PDB entry 4C9H | X-ray diffraction, 3.20 A resolution | chain A

# Chain A
Protein: ADP, ATP carrier protein 2
Source organism: Saccharomyces cerevisiae
UniProtKB: P18239 (ADT2_YEAST); residue numbers follow UniProt; this construct covers 1-318
Sequence (318 residues; row label = number of the first residue in the row):
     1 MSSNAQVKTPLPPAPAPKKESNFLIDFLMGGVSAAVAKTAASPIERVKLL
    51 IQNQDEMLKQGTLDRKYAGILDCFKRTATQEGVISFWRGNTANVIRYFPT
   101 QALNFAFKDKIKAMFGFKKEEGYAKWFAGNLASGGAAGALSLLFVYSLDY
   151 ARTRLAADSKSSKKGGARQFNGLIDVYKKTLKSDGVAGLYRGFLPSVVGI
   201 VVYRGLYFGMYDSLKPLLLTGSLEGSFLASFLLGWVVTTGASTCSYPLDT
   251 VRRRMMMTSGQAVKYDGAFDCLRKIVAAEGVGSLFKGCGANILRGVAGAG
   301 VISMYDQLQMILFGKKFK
Not modelled in the structure: 1-20, 160-166, 216-227
Residues lining bound ligands:
  - 5-cyclohexyl-1-pentyl-beta-D-maltoside (CM5): Lys-66, Glu-279, Gly-280, Val-281, Gly-282, Ser-283, Lys-286
  - Carboxyatractyloside (CXT): Lys-38, Arg-96, Thr-100, Asn-104, Lys-108, Gly-138, Ser-141, Leu-142, Pro-195, Ser-196, Gly-199, Ile-200, Tyr-203, Arg-204, Phe-208, Ser-245, Leu-248, Asp-249, Arg-252, Arg-253, Arg-294
What the authors report for this chain:
  - contacts within the chain: Ser-147/Tyr-177 (hydrogen bond), Met-29/Phe-317 (hydrophobic contact), Asp-26/Phe-317
  - conformationally variable residues: Gly-314

# Overview
Bound to chain A: Carboxyatractyloside and 5-cyclohexyl-1-pentyl-beta-D-maltoside. From the paper:
conformational variability at Gly-314; contacts within the chain involving Ser-147, Tyr-177 and Phe-317 among
others.
Chain A is ADP, ATP carrier protein 2 (Saccharomyces cerevisiae); the structure, Structure of yeast
mitochondrial ADP/ATP carrier isoform 2 inhibited by carboxyatractyloside (P212121 crystal form), was
determined by X-ray diffraction (same publication as 4C9G, 4C9J and 4C9Q).
